1NBM - chains A and E of the 7 polymer chains in the assembly; structure by X-ray diffraction, 3.00 A resolution.

# Chain A
Protein: F1-atpase
Organism: Bos taurus
Notes: EC 3.6.1.34
Reference sequence: P19483 (ATPA1_BOVIN); residues 1-510 here correspond to UniProt positions 44-553 (UniProt number = residue number + 43)
Chain sequence (510 residues; numbered 1 to 510; the number before each row is that of its first residue):
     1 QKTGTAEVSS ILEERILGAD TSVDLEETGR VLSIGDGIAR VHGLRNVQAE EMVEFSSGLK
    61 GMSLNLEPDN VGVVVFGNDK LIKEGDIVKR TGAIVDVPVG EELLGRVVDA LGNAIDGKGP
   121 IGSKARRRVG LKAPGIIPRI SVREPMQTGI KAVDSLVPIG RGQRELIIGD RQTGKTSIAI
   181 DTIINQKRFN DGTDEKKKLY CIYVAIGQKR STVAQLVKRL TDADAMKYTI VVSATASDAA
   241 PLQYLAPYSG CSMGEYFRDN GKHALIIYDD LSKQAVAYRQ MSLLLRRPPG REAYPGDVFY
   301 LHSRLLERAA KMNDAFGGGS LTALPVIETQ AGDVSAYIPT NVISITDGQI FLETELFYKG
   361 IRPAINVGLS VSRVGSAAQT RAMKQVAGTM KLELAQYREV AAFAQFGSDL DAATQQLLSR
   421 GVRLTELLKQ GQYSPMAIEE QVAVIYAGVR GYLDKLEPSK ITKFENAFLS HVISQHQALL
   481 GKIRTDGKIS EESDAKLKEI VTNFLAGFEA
Disordered / not traced: 1-23
Differences from the reference sequence: conflict Gly481 (Ser524 in P19483)
Metal / ion sites: Mg2+: Thr176, Gln208 (together with ATP)
Residues lining bound ligands: ATP (adenosine-5'-triphosphate): Asp170, Arg171, Gln172, Thr173, Gly174, Lys175, Thr176, Ser177, Gln208, Glu328, Phe357, Arg362, Pro363, Gln430, Gly431, Gln432
Swiss-Prot annotation at these positions:
  - binding site (ATP): Gln172, Gly174, Lys175, Thr176, Ser177, Gln430, Gln432
  - binding site (Mg(2+)): Thr176, Asp269
  - site: Ser370 (Required for activity)
  - modified residue: Gln1 (Pyrrolidone carboxylic acid), Ser10 (Phosphoserine), Ser22 (Phosphoserine), Ser33 (Phosphoserine), Ser63 (Phosphoserine), Lys80 (N6-acetyllysine), Lys83 (N6-acetyllysine), Lys89 (N6-acetyllysine), Thr91 (Phosphothreonine), Lys118 (N6-acetyllysine), Ser123 (Phosphoserine), Lys124 (N6-acetyllysine), Ser141 (Phosphoserine), Arg161 (Omega-N-methylarginine), Lys187 (N6-acetyllysine), Lys196 (N6-acetyllysine), Lys197 (N6-acetyllysine), Lys218 (N6-acetyllysine), Lys262 (N6-acetyllysine), Lys384 (N6-acetyllysine) and 6 more in UniProt
  - glycosylation: Ser33 (O-linked (GlcNAc) serine)

# Chain E
Protein: F1-atpase
Organism: Bos taurus
Notes: EC 3.6.1.34
Reference sequence: P00829 (ATPB_BOVIN); residues -3 to 476 here correspond to UniProt positions 47-526 (UniProt number = residue number + 50)
Chain sequence (480 residues; numbered -3 to 476; the number before each row is that of its first residue; numbers below 1 keep their minus sign (Ala-3 is residue -3)):
    -3 AAQASPSPKA GATTGRIVAV IGAVVDVQFD EGLPPILNAL EVQGRETRLV LEVAQHLGES
    57 TVRTIAMDGT EGLVRGQKVL DSGAPIRIPV GPETLGRIMN VIGEPIDERG PIKTKQFAAI
   117 HAEAPEFVEM SVEQEILVTG IKVVDLLAPY AKGGKIGLFG GAGVGKTVLI MELINNVAKA
   177 HGGYSVFAGV GERTREGNDL YHEMIESGVI NLKDATSKVA LVYGQMNEPP GARARVALTG
   237 LTVAEYFRDQ EGQDVLLFID NIFRFTQAGS EVSALLGRIP SAVGYQPTLA TDMGTMQERI
   297 TTTKKGSITS VQAIYVPADD LTDPAPATTF AHLDATTVLS RAIAELGIYP AVDPLDSTSR
   357 IMDPNIVGSE HYDVARGVQK ILQDYKSLQD IIAILGMDEL SEEDKLTVSR ARKIQRFLSQ
   417 PFQVAEVFTG HLGKLVPLKE TIKGFQQILA GEYDHLPEQA FYMVGPIEEA VAKADKLAEE
Disordered / not traced: -3 to 8, 475-476
Differences from the reference sequence: modified residue (311)
Modified residues: Tyr311 (aminobenzofurazan-o-tyrosine; TYN)
Swiss-Prot annotation at these positions:
  - binding site (ADP): Gly159, Val160, Gly161, Lys162, Thr163, Val164
  - binding site (ATP): Gly159, Gly161, Lys162, Thr163, Val164, Arg189
  - binding site (phosphate): Gly159, Val160, Gly161, Lys162, Thr163
  - binding site (Mg(2+)): Thr163, Glu188
  - modified residue: Lys74 (N6-acetyllysine), Lys111 (N6-acetyllysine), Lys148 (N6-acetyllysine), Lys209 (N6-acetyllysine), Lys214 (N6-acetyllysine), Thr262 (Phosphothreonine), Ser365 (Phosphoserine), Lys376 (N6-acetyllysine), Ser383 (Phosphoserine), Lys430 (N6-acetyllysine), Lys435 (N6-acetyllysine), Lys472 (N6-acetyllysine)
  - glycosylation: Ser56 (O-linked (GlcNAc) serine)

# How chain A and chain E interact
Residue-residue contacts - 65 pairs, chain A then chain E:
  Gly43(A) - Arg71(E)  hydrogen bond (backbone-side chain)
  Leu44(A) - Arg71(E)  hydrogen bond (backbone-side chain)
  Arg45(A) - Val70(E)
  Arg45(A) - Arg71(E)
  Asn46(A) - Val70(E)
  Val47(A) - Val70(E)
  Gln48(A) - Gly68(E)
  Gln48(A) - Leu69(E)
  Gln48(A) - Val70(E)
  Ala49(A) - Thr66(E)
  Ala49(A) - Gly68(E)  hydrogen bond (backbone-backbone)
  Ala49(A) - Leu69(E)  hydrogen bond (backbone-backbone)
  Glu50(A) - Glu67(E)
  Asn65(A) - Val16(E)
  Asn65(A) - Ile17(E)
  Leu66(A) - Ala15(E)
  Leu66(A) - Val16(E)  hydrogen bond (backbone-backbone)
  Leu66(A) - Leu69(E)
  Glu67(A) - Ile17(E)
  Glu67(A) - Arg71(E)  hydrogen bond (backbone-side chain)
  Pro68(A) - Val14(E)
  Pro68(A) - Ala15(E)
  Asn70(A) - Arg71(E)
  Val71(A) - Arg71(E)
  Lys132(A) - Thr43(E)
  Lys132(A) - Asp64(E)  salt bridge
  Ala133(A) - Asn223(E)
  Ile136(A) - Ile102(E)
  Ile136(A) - Thr190(E)
  Ile136(A) - Gly193(E)
  Ile136(A) - Asn194(E)  hydrogen bond (backbone-side chain)
  Ile136(A) - Tyr219(E)  hydrophobic
  Ile137(A) - Asp103(E)
  Ile137(A) - Glu104(E)
  Ile137(A) - Asn194(E)
  Ile137(A) - Tyr197(E)  hydrophobic
  Pro138(A) - Glu104(E)
  Arg139(A) - Thr190(E)
  Arg139(A) - Asn194(E)  hydrogen bond (backbone-side chain)
  Arg164(A) - Arg189(E)
  Arg287(A) - Ile17(E)
  Arg287(A) - Gly18(E)
  Pro288(A) - Ala270(E)
  Pro288(A) - Leu271(E)
  Pro288(A) - Gly273(E)
  Gly296(A) - Glu267(E)
  Gly296(A) - Leu271(E)
  Phe299(A) - Met222(E)  hydrophobic
  Tyr300(A) - Gly65(E)
  Tyr300(A) - Asn223(E)
  Tyr300(A) - Pro225(E)
  Ser303(A) - Met222(E)  hydrogen bond (side chain-backbone)
  Glu307(A) - Thr190(E)  hydrogen bond
  Glu307(A) - Asn223(E)
  Ser335(A) - Ala314(E)
  Ile343(A) - Tyr311(E)
  Ser344(A) - Arg189(E)  hydrogen bond (backbone-side chain)
  Ser344(A) - Met222(E)
  Thr346(A) - Arg189(E)  hydrogen bond (backbone-side chain)
  Asp347(A) - Arg189(E)
  Asp347(A) - Arg191(E)  salt bridge
  Arg373(A) - Arg189(E)
  Arg373(A) - Arg191(E)
  Arg373(A) - Glu192(E)
  Val374(A) - Arg191(E)
Interface residues without a listed pair, chain A (46 interface residues in all): Leu64, Pro134, Gly135, Ile140, Ser141, Val142, Pro289, Arg291, Asp297, Arg304, Ile345
Interface residues without a listed pair, chain E (41 interface residues in all): Ile94, Asp195, Glu224, Pro226, Arg229, Pro276, Val279

# Summary
The interface between chain A and chain E involves 46 residues on one side and 41 on the other; the contacts
include 12 hydrogen bonds and 2 salt bridges. Polar contacts include Lys132(A)-Asp64(E), Asp347(A)-Arg191(E)
and Gly43(A)-Arg71(E). Bound to chain A: ATP.
Chain A is F1-atpase and chain E is F1-atpase, both from Bos taurus; the structure, The structure of bovine
F1-atpase covalently inhibited with 4-chloro-7-nitrobenzofurazan, was determined by X-ray diffraction.
